1K83 - chains B and J of the 11 polymer chains in the assembly; structure by X-ray diffraction, 2.80 A resolution.

== Chain B ==
Protein: DNA-directed RNA polymerase II 140KD polypeptide
From: Saccharomyces cerevisiae
Notes: EC 2.7.7.6
UniProtKB: P08518 (RPB2_YEAST); residues 1-1224 here = UniProt positions 1-1224
Amino-acid sequence (1224 residues; row label = number of the first residue in the row):
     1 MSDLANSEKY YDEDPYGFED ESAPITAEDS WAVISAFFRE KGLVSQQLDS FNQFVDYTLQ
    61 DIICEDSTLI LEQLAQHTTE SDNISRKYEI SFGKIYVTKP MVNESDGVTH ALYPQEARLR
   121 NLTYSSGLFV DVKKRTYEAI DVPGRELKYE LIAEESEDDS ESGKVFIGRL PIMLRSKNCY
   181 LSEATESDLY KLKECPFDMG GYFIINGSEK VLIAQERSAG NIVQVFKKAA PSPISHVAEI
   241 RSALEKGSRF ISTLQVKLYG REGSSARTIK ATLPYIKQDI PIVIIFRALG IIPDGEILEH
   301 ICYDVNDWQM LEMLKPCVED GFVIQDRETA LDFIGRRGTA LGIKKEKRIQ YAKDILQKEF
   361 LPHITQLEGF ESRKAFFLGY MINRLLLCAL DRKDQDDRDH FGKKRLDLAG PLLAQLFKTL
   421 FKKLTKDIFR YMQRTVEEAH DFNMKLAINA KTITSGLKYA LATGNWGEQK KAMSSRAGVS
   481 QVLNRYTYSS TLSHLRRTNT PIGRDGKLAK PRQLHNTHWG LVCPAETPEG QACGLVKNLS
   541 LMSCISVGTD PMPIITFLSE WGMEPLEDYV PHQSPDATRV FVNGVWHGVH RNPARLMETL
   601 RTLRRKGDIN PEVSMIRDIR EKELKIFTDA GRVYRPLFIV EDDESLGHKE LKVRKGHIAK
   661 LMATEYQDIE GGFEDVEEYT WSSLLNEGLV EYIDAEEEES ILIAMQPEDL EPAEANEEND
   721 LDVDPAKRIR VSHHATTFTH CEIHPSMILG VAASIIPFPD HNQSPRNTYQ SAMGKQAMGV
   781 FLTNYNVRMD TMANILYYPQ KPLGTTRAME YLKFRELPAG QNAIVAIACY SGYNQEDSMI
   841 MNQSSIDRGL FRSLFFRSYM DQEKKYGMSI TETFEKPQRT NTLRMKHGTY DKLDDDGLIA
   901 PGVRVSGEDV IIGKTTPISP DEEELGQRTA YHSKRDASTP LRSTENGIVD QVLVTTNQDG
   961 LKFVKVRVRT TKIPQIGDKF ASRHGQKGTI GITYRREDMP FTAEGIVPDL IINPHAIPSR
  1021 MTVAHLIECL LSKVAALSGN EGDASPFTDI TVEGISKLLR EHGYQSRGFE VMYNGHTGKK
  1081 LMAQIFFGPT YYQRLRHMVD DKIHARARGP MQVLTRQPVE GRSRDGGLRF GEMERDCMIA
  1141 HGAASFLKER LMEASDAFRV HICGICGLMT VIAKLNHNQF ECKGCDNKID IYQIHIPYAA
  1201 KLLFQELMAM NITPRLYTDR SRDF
Unresolved in the structure: 1-17, 71-88, 138-163, 431-445, 467-477, 503-508, 669-677, 713-721, 918-932, 1111-1126
Metal / ion sites: Zn2+: Cys1163, Cys1166, Cys1182, Cys1185

== Chain J ==
Protein: DNA-directed RNA polymerase II 8.3KD polypeptide
From: Saccharomyces cerevisiae
Notes: EC 2.7.7.6
UniProtKB: P22139 (RPBX_YEAST); residue numbers follow UniProt; this construct covers 1-70
Amino-acid sequence (70 residues; numbered 1 to 70; the number before each row is that of its first residue):
     1 MIVPVRCFSC GKVVGDKWES YLNLLQEDEL DEGTALSRLG LKRYCCRRMI LTHVDLIEKF
    61 LRYNPLEKRD
Unresolved in the structure: 66-70
UniProt features mapped onto this chain:
  - binding site (Zn(2+)): Cys7, Cys10, Cys45, Cys46
  - cross-link: Lys59 (Glycyl lysine isopeptide (Lys-Gly) (interchain with G-Cter in ubiquitin))
Metal / ion sites: Zn2+: Cys7, Cys10, Cys45, Cys46

== How chain B and chain J interact ==
Residue-residue contacts - 64 pairs, chain B then chain J:
  Glu186(B) with Arg62(J), salt bridge
  Ser187(B) with Arg62(J)
  Tyr190(B) with Lys59(J); Arg62(J); Tyr63(J)
  Lys193(B) with Pro65(J)
  Cys195(B) with Tyr63(J)
  Pro196(B) with Tyr63(J)
  Val780(B) with Leu56(J), hydrophobic
  Thr783(B) with Phe60(J); Tyr63(J), hydrogen bond
  Asn784(B) with Tyr63(J), hydrogen bond (backbone-side chain)
  Tyr785(B) with Phe60(J), hydrophobic
  Leu796(B) with Met1(J)
  Tyr797(B) with Met1(J), hydrogen bond (backbone-backbone)
  Tyr798(B) with Ile2(J); Pro4(J), hydrophobic; Phe8(J), hydrophobic
  Pro799(B) with Met1(J); Val54(J)
  Gln800(B) with Phe8(J); Arg48(J); Met49(J); Thr52(J)
  Lys801(B) with Leu51(J), hydrogen bond (side chain-backbone); Thr52(J), hydrogen bond (backbone-backbone); Val54(J)
  Leu803(B) with Thr52(J)
  Arg815(B) with Val54(J)
  Glu816(B) with Val54(J); Leu56(J)
  Pro818(B) with Val54(J), hydrophobic
  Gln821(B) with Phe8(J)
  Asn822(B) with Arg48(J), hydrogen bond (backbone-side chain); Thr52(J)
  Ile824(B) with Ser9(J); Arg48(J)
  Ser845(B) with Phe8(J)
  Arg848(B) with Cys7(J); Phe8(J), hydrogen bond (side chain-backbone); Ser9(J), hydrogen bond (side chain-backbone); Cys10(J); Gly11(J)
  Gly849(B) with Phe8(J)
  Leu850(B) with Phe8(J), hydrophobic
  Arg996(B) with Cys10(J), hydrogen bond (side chain-backbone)
  Ile1006(B) with Arg43(J); Tyr44(J)
  Val1007(B) with Ser9(J)
  Asp1009(B) with Phe8(J); Ser9(J), hydrogen bond; Arg48(J), salt bridge
  Lys1033(B) with Tyr44(J)
  Ala1035(B) with Leu51(J)
  Ala1036(B) with Arg47(J)
  Leu1037(B) with Tyr44(J), hydrophobic; Arg47(J), hydrogen bond (backbone-side chain)
  Ser1038(B) with Gly33(J)
  Gly1039(B) with Glu32(J); Gly33(J); Leu51(J)
  Tyr1064(B) with Tyr44(J)
  Glu1070(B) with Tyr44(J), hydrogen bond
  Phe1087(B) with Tyr44(J)
Also at the interface, not in a pair above, chain B (47 interface residues in all): Glu194, Phe197, Ile795, Leu817, Ser844, Glu1004, Asn1040
Also at the interface, not in a pair above, chain J (27 interface residues in all): Cys45, His53, Asn64

== In short ==
47 residues of chain B and 27 residues of chain J are in contact, with 12 hydrogen bonds and 2 salt bridges.
Polar pairs include Glu186(B)-Arg62(J), Asp1009(B)-Arg48(J) and Thr783(B)-Tyr63(J). Curated annotation
(UniProt) lists 4 Zn2+-binding residues on chain J.
Chain B is DNA-directed RNA polymerase II 140KD polypeptide and chain J is DNA-directed RNA polymerase II
8.3KD polypeptide, both from Saccharomyces cerevisiae; the structure, Crystal Structure of Yeast RNA
Polymerase II Complexed with the Inhibitor Alpha Amanitin, was determined by X-ray diffraction.
